8BR5 - chain AAA; structure by X-ray diffraction, 2.70 A resolution.

Chain AAA:
Protein: Interleukin-1 receptor-associated kinase 4
Organism: Homo sapiens
Notes: EC 2.7.11.1
UniProtKB: Q9NWZ3 (IRAK4_HUMAN); numbering as in UniProt (aligned over 162-460)
Chain sequence (299 residues; numbered 162 to 460; the number before each row is that of its first residue):
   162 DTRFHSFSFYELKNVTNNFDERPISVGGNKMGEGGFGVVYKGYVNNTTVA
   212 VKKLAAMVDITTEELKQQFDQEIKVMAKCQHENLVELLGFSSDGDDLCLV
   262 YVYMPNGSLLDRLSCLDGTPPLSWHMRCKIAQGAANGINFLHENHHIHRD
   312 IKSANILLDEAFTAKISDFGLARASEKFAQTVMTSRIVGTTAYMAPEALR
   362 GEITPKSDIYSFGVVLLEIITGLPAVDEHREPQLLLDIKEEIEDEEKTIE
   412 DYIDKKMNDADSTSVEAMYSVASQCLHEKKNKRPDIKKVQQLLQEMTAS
Not modelled in the structure: 162, 195-196, 216-221, 337-340, 460
Modified residues: Thr342 (phosphothreonine; TPO); Thr345 (phosphothreonine; TPO); Ser346 (phosphoserine; SEP)
Swiss-Prot annotation at these positions:
  - active site: Asp311 (Proton acceptor)
  - binding site (ATP): Met192 to Val200, Lys213, Lys313 to Asn316, Asp329
  - modified residue: Thr342 (Phosphothreonine), Thr345 (Phosphothreonine), Ser346 (Phosphoserine)
  - natural variant: Gly298 (G298D: In IMD67)
  - mutagenesis: Lys213 (K213A: Loss of kinase activity)
Small-molecule neighbours: R73 (N-[2,3-dimethyl-6-(1H-pyrazol-5-yl)benzimidazol-5-yl]-6-(trifluoromethyl)pyridine-2-carboxamide): Ile185, Met192, Gly193, Val200, Ala211, Lys213, Val246, Tyr262, Val263, Tyr264, Met265, Pro266, Gly268, Ser269, Ala315, Leu318, Ser328

Summary:
Chain AAA binds compound R73. From UniProt: active-site residue Asp311, 15 ATP-binding residues and one
mutagenesis site.
Chain AAA is Interleukin-1 receptor-associated kinase 4 (Homo sapiens); the structure, Discovery of IRAK4
Inhibitor 41, was determined by X-ray diffraction together with 8BR6, 8BR7, 8ATB, 8ATL and 8ATN from the same
study.
